Entry 7E1C (X-ray diffraction, 1.90 A resolution); this record covers chain A.

Chain A:
Name: Cell shape-determining protein MreB
Source organism: Spiroplasma eriocheiris
Reference sequence: A0A0H3XJK5 (A0A0H3XJK5_9MOLU); numbering as in UniProt (aligned over 1-352)
Sequence (355 residues; each row starts with the number of its first residue; numbers below 1 keep their minus sign (Gly-2 is residue -2)):
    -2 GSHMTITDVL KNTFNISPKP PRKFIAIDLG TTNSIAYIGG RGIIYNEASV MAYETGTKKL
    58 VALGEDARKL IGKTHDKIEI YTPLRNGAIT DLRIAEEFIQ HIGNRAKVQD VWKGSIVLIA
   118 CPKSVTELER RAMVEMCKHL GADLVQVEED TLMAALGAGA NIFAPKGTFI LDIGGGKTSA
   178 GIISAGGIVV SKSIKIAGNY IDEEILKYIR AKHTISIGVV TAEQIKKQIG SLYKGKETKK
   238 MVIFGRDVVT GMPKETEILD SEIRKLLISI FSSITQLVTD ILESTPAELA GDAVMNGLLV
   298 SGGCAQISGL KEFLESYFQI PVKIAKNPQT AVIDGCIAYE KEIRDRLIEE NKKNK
Disordered / not traced: -2 to 16, 345-352
Differences from the reference sequence: expression tag (-2 to 0)
Modified residues: Lys55, Lys56, Lys135, Lys174, Lys204, Lys223, Lys231, Lys236, Lys237, Lys251, Lys262, Lys308, Lys320 (N-dimethyl-lysine; MLY)
Metal / ion sites: Ca2+: Ser266, Ser269 (together with acetate ion)
From the paper describing this entry:
  - mutagenesis - K174T, S176D: unchanged catalytic activity
  - mutagenesis - D147E, K174T/S176D (1.2 nM/s): increased catalytic activity

Summary:
Ser266 and Ser269 coordinate Ca2+. From the paper: D147E and K174T/S176D increase catalytic activity; K174T
and S176D leave catalytic activity unchanged.
Chain A is Cell shape-determining protein MreB (Spiroplasma eriocheiris); the structure, Structure of MreB3
from Spiroplasma eriocheiris, was determined by X-ray diffraction together with 7E1G from the same study.
